Entry 3W1S (X-ray diffraction, 2.60 A resolution); this record covers chains A and C of the 3 polymer chains in the assembly.

== Chain A ==
Molecule: Autophagy protein 5
Organism: Saccharomyces cerevisiae S288c
UniProtKB: Q12380 (ATG5_YEAST); numbering as in UniProt (aligned over 1-284)
Chain sequence (284 residues; each row starts with the number of its first residue):
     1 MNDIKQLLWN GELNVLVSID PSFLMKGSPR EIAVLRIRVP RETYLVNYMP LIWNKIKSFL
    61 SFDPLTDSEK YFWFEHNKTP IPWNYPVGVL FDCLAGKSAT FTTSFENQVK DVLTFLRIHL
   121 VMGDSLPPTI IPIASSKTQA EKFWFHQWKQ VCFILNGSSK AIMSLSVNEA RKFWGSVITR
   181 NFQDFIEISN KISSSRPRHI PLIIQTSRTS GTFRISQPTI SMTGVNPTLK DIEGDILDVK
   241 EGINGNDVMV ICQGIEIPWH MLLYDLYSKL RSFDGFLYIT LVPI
Unresolved in the structure: 1, 96-110, 135-136, 242-246
Swiss-Prot annotation at these positions:
  - cross-link: K149 (Glycyl lysine isopeptide (Lys-Gly) (interchain with G-Cter in ATG12))
From the paper describing this entry:
  - post-translational modification sites: K149

== Chain C ==
Molecule: Ubiquitin-like protein ATG12
Organism: Saccharomyces cerevisiae S288c
UniProtKB: P38316 (ATG12_YEAST); residues 100-186 here = UniProt positions 100-186
Chain sequence (91 residues; numbered 96 to 186; the number before each row is that of its first residue):
    96 GAHMNIQKIQ IKFQPIGSIG QLKPSVCKIS MSQSFAMVIL FLKRRLKMDH VYCYINNSFA
   156 PSPQQNIGEL WMQFKTNDEL IVSYCASVAF G
Unresolved in the structure: 96-100, 113-119, 182-184
Construct notes: expression tag (96-99)
From the paper describing this entry:
  - conformationally variable residues (order/disorder transition): S182 to A184
  - mutagenesis - F154R: decreased expression

== Interface between chain A and chain C ==
Residue-residue contacts (28):
  N84(A) - S157(C)
  T129(A) - Q159(C)  hydrogen bond (backbone-side chain)
  F143(A) - S157(C)
  F145(A) - G186(C)
  H146(A) - Y149(C)
  H146(A) - F154(C)
  H146(A) - A155(C)  hydrogen bond (side chain-backbone)
  H146(A) - G186(C)
  K149(A) - S153(C)
  K149(A) - F154(C)
  K149(A) - G186(C)  hydrogen bond (side chain-backbone)
  Q150(A) - F154(C)
  Q150(A) - Q160(C)  hydrogen bond
  Q150(A) - F169(C)
  F153(A) - N151(C)
  F153(A) - S153(C)
  F153(A) - F154(C)  hydrophobic
  F153(A) - F169(C)  hydrophobic
  I154(A) - Q168(C)
  I154(A) - F169(C)  hydrophobic
  S159(A) - S153(C)
  M163(A) - S153(C)
  H199(A) - Q168(C)
  S216(A) - E164(C)
  Q217(A) - Q160(C)  hydrogen bond
  Q217(A) - E164(C)  hydrogen bond (backbone-side chain)
  T219(A) - M167(C)  hydrogen bond (side chain-backbone)
  T219(A) - Q168(C)  hydrogen bond (side chain-backbone)
Other interface residues (no listed pair), chain A (18 interface residues in all): I130, I131, P218
Other interface residues (no listed pair), chain C (15 interface residues in all): P156, L165
The authors on this interface:
  - pairs named by the authors: T129(A)-Q159(C) (backbone contact), H146(A)-A155(C), K149(A)-G186(C), Q150(A)-F154(C) (hydrophobic contact), Q150(A)-Q160(C) (hydrogen bond), S216(A)-E164(C) (backbone contact), Q217(A)-Q160(C) (hydrogen bond), F169(C)-F153(A) (hydrophobic contact)
  - interface residues, chain A: Q150(A), F153(A), I154(A)
  - interface residues, chain C: Y149(C), F154(C), F169(C)

== Summary ==
18 residues of chain A and 15 residues of chain C are in contact, with 8 hydrogen bonds. Among the polar pairs
are T129(A)-Q159(C), H146(A)-A155(C) and K149(A)-G186(C). The authors report backbone contacts between T129(A)
and Q159(C) and S216(A) and E164(C); contacts between H146(A) and A155(C) and K149(A) and G186(C); hydrophobic
contacts between Q150(A) and F154(C) and F169(C) and F153(A). From the paper: F154R of chain C reduces
expression; interface residues Q150(A), F153(A) and Y149(C) among others.
Chain A is Autophagy protein 5 and chain C is Ubiquitin-like protein ATG12, both from Saccharomyces cerevisiae
S288c; the structure, Crystal structure of Saccharomyces cerevisiae Atg12-Atg5 conjugate bound to the
N-terminal domain of Atg16, was determined by X-ray diffraction.
